Entry 1XVC (X-ray diffraction, 2.00 A resolution); this record covers chains B and D of the 6 polymer chains in the assembly.

# Chain B
Protein: Methane monooxygenase component A alpha chain
Organism: Methylococcus capsulatus
Notes: EC 1.14.13.25; fragment: alpha subunit
UniProt: P22869 (MEMA_METCA); residue numbers follow UniProt; this construct covers 1-527
Sequence (527 residues; row label = number of the first residue in the row):
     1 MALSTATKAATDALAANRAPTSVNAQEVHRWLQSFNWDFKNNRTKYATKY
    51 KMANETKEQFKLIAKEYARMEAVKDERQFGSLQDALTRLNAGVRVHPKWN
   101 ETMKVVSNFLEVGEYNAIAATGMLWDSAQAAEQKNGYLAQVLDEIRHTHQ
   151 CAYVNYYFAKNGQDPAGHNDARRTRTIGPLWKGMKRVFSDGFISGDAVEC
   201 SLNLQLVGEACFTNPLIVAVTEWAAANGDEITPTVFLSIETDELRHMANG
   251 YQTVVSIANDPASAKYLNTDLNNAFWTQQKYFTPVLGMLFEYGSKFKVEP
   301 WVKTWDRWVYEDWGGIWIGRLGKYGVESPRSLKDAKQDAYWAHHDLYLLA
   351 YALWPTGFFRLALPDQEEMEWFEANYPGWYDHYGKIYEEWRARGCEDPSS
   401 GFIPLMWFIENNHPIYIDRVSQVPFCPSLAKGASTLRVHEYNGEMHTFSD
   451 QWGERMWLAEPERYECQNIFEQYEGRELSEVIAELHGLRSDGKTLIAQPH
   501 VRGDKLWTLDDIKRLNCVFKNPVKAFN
Not modelled in the structure: 1-17
Swiss-Prot annotation at these positions:
  - active site: C151
  - binding site (Fe cation): E114, E144, H147, E209, E243, H246
Bound ions: Fe ion site 1: E114, E144, H147; Fe ion site 2: E144, E209, E243, H246
Small-molecule neighbours: bromomethane (BMM): V105, F109, L180, Y281, V285, M288, L289, F359

# Chain D
Protein: Methane monooxygenase component A beta chain
Organism: Methylococcus capsulatus
Notes: EC 1.14.13.25; fragment: beta subunit
UniProt: P18798 (MEMB_METCA); residues 1-389 here = UniProt positions 1-389
Sequence (389 residues; each row starts with the number of its first residue):
     1 MSMLGERRRGLTDPEMAAVILKALPEAPLDGNNKMGYFVTPRWKRLTEYE
    51 ALTVYAQPNADWIAGGLDWGDWTQKFHGGRPSWGNETTELRTVDWFKHRD
   101 PLRRWHAPYVKDKAEEWRYTDRFLQGYSADGQIRAMNPTWRDEFINRYWG
   151 AFLFNEYGLFNAHSQGAREALSDVTRVSLAFWGFDKIDIAQMIQLERGFL
   201 AKIVPGFDESTAVPKAEWTNGEVYKSARLAVEGLWQEVFDWNESAFSVHA
   251 VYDALFGQFVRREFFQRLAPRFGDNLTPFFINQAQTYFQIAKQGVQDLYY
   301 NCLGDDPEFSDYNRTVMRNWTGKWLEPTIAALRDFMGLFAKLPAGTTDKE
   351 EITASLYRVVDDWIEDYASRIDFKADRDQIVKAVLAGLK
Not modelled in the structure: 1, 389

# Interface between chain B and chain D
Pairs across the interface (240):
  R18(B) with S128(D); A129(D), hydrogen bond (side chain-backbone); G131(D)
  A19(B) with S128(D)
  P20(B) with Q125(D); S128(D)
  T21(B) with L124(D); Q125(D), hydrogen bond (backbone-backbone); S128(D), hydrogen bond (backbone-side chain); F199(D); K202(D)
  S22(B) with D121(D), hydrogen bond; L124(D); K202(D), hydrogen bond (backbone-side chain)
  V23(B) with W117(D); L195(D), hydrophobic; G198(D); F199(D)
  E27(B) with K202(D), salt bridge
  V28(B) with Q191(D); Q194(D); L195(D), hydrophobic
  W31(B) with Q194(D); E209(D), hydrogen bond; S210(D); T211(D)
  S34(B) with F154(D); T211(D), hydrogen bond; K215(D), hydrogen bond (backbone-side chain)
  F35(B) with F154(D); Y157(D)
  N36(B) with Y157(D); K215(D), hydrogen bond (backbone-side chain); W235(D)
  W37(B) with F154(D); G158(D); W218(D); T219(D); R228(D); E232(D), hydrogen bond
  F39(B) with E232(D); W235(D), hydrophobic; Q236(D)
  N41(B) with Q236(D); E237(D)
  N42(B) with W235(D); Q236(D)
  R43(B) with Q236(D), hydrogen bond (backbone-side chain); F239(D)
  K45(B) with Q165(D), hydrogen bond; W235(D), hydrogen bond (side chain-backbone); Q236(D); V238(D), hydrogen bond (side chain-backbone); F239(D)
  Y46(B) with R80(D); Q165(D); R168(D); E169(D), hydrogen bond
  I63(B) with Q191(D)
  A64(B) with K113(D); F184(D), hydrophobic; D188(D); Q191(D), hydrogen bond (backbone-side chain)
  K65(B) with K113(D); E116(D); W117(D); D188(D), salt bridge; M192(D); Q283(D), hydrogen bond; Y287(D), hydrogen bond
  E66(B) with W117(D), hydrogen bond
  Y67(B) with H106(D), hydrogen bond; F184(D), hydrophobic
  A68(B) with V110(D); K113(D); A114(D)
  R69(B) with A114(D); W117(D)
  A72(B) with V110(D); A114(D), hydrophobic
  D75(B) with A107(D); V110(D)
  F79(B) with W105(D), hydrophobic
  V93(B) with L24(D)
  R94(B) with L11(D); I20(D); L21(D)
  V95(B) with I20(D); L24(D)
  H96(B) with I20(D); A23(D)
  P97(B) with A23(D)
  E111(B) with A56(D)
  V112(B) with P58(D), hydrophobic
  Y115(B) with A56(D), hydrophobic; Q57(D), hydrogen bond; W83(D), hydrophobic; S172(D), hydrogen bond (side chain-backbone); D173(D), hydrogen bond (side chain-backbone); R176(D), hydrogen bond
  N116(B) with P58(D); W83(D)
  I118(B) with R176(D)
  A119(B) with W83(D), hydrophobic; A167(D); R168(D)
  G122(B) with S164(D); A167(D)
  M123(B) with R168(D), hydrogen bond
  W125(B) with F160(D), hydrophobic; N161(D); H163(D); S164(D); A167(D), hydrophobic
  D126(B) with S164(D), hydrogen bond; Q165(D)
  A131(B) with Y157(D)
  K134(B) with Y157(D); N161(D)
  N135(B) with I187(D)
  L138(B) with F160(D), hydrophobic; F184(D), hydrophobic
  L142(B) with H106(D), hydrogen bond (backbone-side chain); F181(D), hydrophobic; F184(D), hydrophobic
  I145(B) with A180(D), hydrophobic
  R146(B) with H106(D)
  H149(B) with L52(D); T53(D), hydrogen bond; W105(D); H106(D), hydrogen bond (side chain-backbone)
  A152(B) with M35(D); L52(D)
  Y153(B) with L52(D)
  Y156(B) with M35(D), hydrophobic; E48(D); L52(D), hydrophobic
  A159(B) with N33(D); M35(D), hydrophobic
  K160(B) with N33(D), hydrogen bond (backbone-side chain)
  Q163(B) with L24(D); P25(D); P28(D); L29(D), hydrogen bond (backbone-backbone)
  D164(B) with L29(D)
  P165(B) with D30(D); N32(D); N33(D)
  A166(B) with D30(D)
  H168(B) with M35(D)
  N169(B) with N32(D), hydrogen bond (side chain-backbone); K34(D); M35(D); G36(D), hydrogen bond (backbone-backbone); Y37(D); F38(D)
  D170(B) with Y37(D), hydrogen bond; F38(D)
  R172(B) with M35(D); A51(D), hydrogen bond (side chain-backbone); L52(D), hydrogen bond (side chain-backbone); T53(D); V54(D), hydrogen bond (side chain-backbone); Y55(D); A56(D)
  R173(B) with Y37(D), hydrogen bond; F38(D); L67(D)
  R175(B) with Y55(D); A56(D); P58(D)
  T176(B) with D68(D); W69(D), hydrogen bond (backbone-side chain)
  W181(B) with P58(D), hydrophobic; D68(D), hydrogen bond
  K182(B) with W69(D), hydrogen bond (side chain-backbone); T73(D)
  K185(B) with D68(D), salt bridge; T73(D)
  R186(B) with T73(D), hydrogen bond (backbone-side chain); Q74(D), hydrogen bond
  S189(B) with P58(D)
  D190(B) with W72(D); T73(D), hydrogen bond; Q74(D); S82(D), hydrogen bond
  G191(B) with Q74(D)
  I193(B) with F76(D); S82(D); W83(D); R168(D), hydrogen bond (backbone-side chain)
  S194(B) with Q74(D), hydrogen bond (backbone-side chain); K75(D); F76(D); S82(D), hydrogen bond
  G195(B) with F76(D)
  E199(B) with Q74(D)
  E222(B) with R7(D), salt bridge
  A225(B) with R9(D); G10(D), hydrogen bond (backbone-backbone)
  A226(B) with G10(D); M16(D)
  N227(B) with I20(D)
  G228(B) with G10(D); L11(D); I20(D)
  E230(B) with R9(D), salt bridge; L11(D)
  F296(B) with M16(D), hydrophobic; V19(D), hydrophobic
  R360(B) with L29(D)
  Q422(B) with T73(D)
  E460(B) with H77(D)
  E462(B) with K75(D); H77(D); G78(D), hydrogen bond (side chain-backbone); G79(D)
  R463(B) with T73(D); Q74(D); K75(D), hydrogen bond (side chain-backbone); F76(D); H77(D), hydrogen bond
  Y464(B) with T73(D); Q74(D)
  E465(B) with D71(D); K75(D), salt bridge
  C466(B) with D71(D); W72(D); T73(D)
  Q467(B) with W69(D); G70(D); D71(D), hydrogen bond (side chain-backbone)
  I469(B) with W69(D), hydrophobic
  Q472(B) with W69(D)
  Y473(B) with W69(D), hydrogen bond
  R489(B) with L29(D), hydrogen bond (side chain-backbone); D30(D)
  S490(B) with D30(D), hydrogen bond; N32(D)
  G503(B) with L29(D)
Interface residues without a listed pair, chain B (117 interface residues in all): A25, L32, D38, L62, E71, T148, N155, G162, N203, P233, T277, K295, V420, N468, L485, R502
Interface residues without a listed pair, chain D (115 interface residues in all): R8, A27, E50, P81, Y109, K111, R118, D130, R134, L153, V177, A190, I203, V231

# Overview
The interface between chain B and chain D involves 117 residues on one side and 115 on the other, with 56
hydrogen bonds and 6 salt bridges. Polar contacts include E27(B)-K202(D), K65(B)-D188(D) and K185(B)-D68(D).
Ligands of chain B: bromomethane.
Chain B is Methane monooxygenase component A alpha chain and chain D is Methane monooxygenase component A beta
chain, both from Methylococcus capsulatus; the structure, soluble methane monooxygenase hydroxylase:
8-bromooctanol soaked structure, was determined by X-ray diffraction together with 1XU3, 1XU5, 1XVB, 1XVD,
1XVE, 1XVF and 1XVG from the same study.
